PDB entry 8FRM | electron microscopy, 3.14 A resolution | chains A and B of the 4 polymer chains in the assembly

== Chain A (and B) ==
Molecule: Lipopolysaccharide export system ATP-binding protein LptB
Source organism: Acinetobacter baylyi ADP1
Notes: chain B of this document is another copy of the same molecule, construct and numbering; everything in this record applies to it too
UniProt: Q6FC66 (Q6FC66_ACIAD); residues 1-249 here = UniProt positions 1-249
Chain sequence (257 residues; numbered -7 to 249; the number before each row is that of its first residue; numbers below 1 keep their minus sign (Met-7 is residue -7)):
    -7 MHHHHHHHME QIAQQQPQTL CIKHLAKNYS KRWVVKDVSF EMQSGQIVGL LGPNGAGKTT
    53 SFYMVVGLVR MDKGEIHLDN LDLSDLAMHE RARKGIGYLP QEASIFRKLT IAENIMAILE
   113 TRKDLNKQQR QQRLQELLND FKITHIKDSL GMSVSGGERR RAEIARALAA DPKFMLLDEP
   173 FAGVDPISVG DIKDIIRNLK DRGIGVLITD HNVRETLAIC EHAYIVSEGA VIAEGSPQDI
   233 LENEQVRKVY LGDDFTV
Disordered / not traced: -7 to 9, 249 (chain B: -7 to 9, 248-249)
Construct notes: expression tag (-7 to 0)

== How chain A and chain B interact ==
Contacting residue pairs (31; chain A residue first):
  Pro45(A) - Asp177(B)
  Asn46(A) - Gly175(B)
  Asn46(A) - Asp177(B)  hydrogen bond (backbone-side chain)
  Gly175(A) - Asn46(B)
  Gly175(A) - His203(B)
  Val176(A) - Asn46(B)
  Val176(A) - His203(B)  hydrogen bond (backbone-side chain)
  Asp177(A) - Pro45(B)
  Asp177(A) - Asn46(B)  hydrogen bond (side chain-backbone)
  Asp177(A) - Tyr242(B)
  Pro178(A) - Val205(B)  hydrophobic
  Pro178(A) - Tyr242(B)
  Pro178(A) - Leu243(B)
  Pro178(A) - Phe247(B)  hydrophobic
  Ile179(A) - Lys240(B)
  Ile179(A) - Val241(B)
  Ile179(A) - Tyr242(B)  hydrogen bond (backbone-backbone)
  Ile179(A) - Gly244(B)
  His203(A) - Gly175(B)
  His203(A) - Val176(B)  hydrogen bond (side chain-backbone)
  Val205(A) - Pro178(B)  hydrophobic
  Arg206(A) - Arg206(B)
  Arg206(A) - Glu207(B)  salt bridge
  Glu207(A) - Arg206(B)  salt bridge
  Val241(A) - Ile179(B)
  Tyr242(A) - Asp177(B)
  Tyr242(A) - Pro178(B)
  Tyr242(A) - Ile179(B)  hydrogen bond (backbone-backbone)
  Leu243(A) - Pro178(B)
  Gly244(A) - Ile179(B)
  Phe247(A) - Pro178(B)  hydrophobic
Other interface residues (no listed pair), chain A (17 interface residues in all): Lys240
Other interface residues (no listed pair), chain B (19 interface residues in all): Gly44, Phe173

== Overview ==
17 residues of chain A and 19 residues of chain B are in contact; the contacts include 6 hydrogen bonds and 2
salt bridges. Polar pairs include Arg206(A)-Glu207(B), Asn46(A)-Asp177(B) and Val176(A)-His203(B).
Both chains are Lipopolysaccharide export system ATP-binding protein LptB (Acinetobacter baylyi ADP1). Entry
8FRM (Acinetobacter baylyi LptB2FG bound to lipopolysaccharide) was determined by electron microscopy,
deposited together with 8FRL, 8FRN, 8FRO, 8FRP, 8UFG and 8UFH.
